PDB entry 7FMI | X-ray diffraction, 1.34 A resolution | chains A and B

# Chain A
Protein: Pre-mRNA-splicing factor 8
From: Saccharomyces cerevisiae S288C
UniProt: P33334 (PRP8_YEAST); residue numbers follow UniProt; this construct covers 1836-2090
Amino-acid sequence (258 residues; row label = number of the first residue in the row):
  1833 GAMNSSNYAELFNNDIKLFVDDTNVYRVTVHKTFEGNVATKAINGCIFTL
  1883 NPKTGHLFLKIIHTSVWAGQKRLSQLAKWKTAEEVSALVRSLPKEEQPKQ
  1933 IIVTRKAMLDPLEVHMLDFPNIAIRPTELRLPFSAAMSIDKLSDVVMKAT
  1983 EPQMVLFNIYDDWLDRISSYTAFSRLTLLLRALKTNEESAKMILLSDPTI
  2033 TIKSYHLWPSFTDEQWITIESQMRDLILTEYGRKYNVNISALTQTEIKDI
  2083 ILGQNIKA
Disordered / not traced: 2085-2090
Sequence notes: expression tag (1833-1835)
Curated features (UniProtKB/Swiss-Prot):
  - mutagenesis: Asp1853 (D1853A: Alters protein folding. Severely impaired growth. Strongly reduced growth at 35 degrees Celsius; when associated with A-1854; D1853N: Reduced growth at 30 degrees Celsius ...), Asp1854 (D1854A: Reduced growth at 30 degrees Celsius. Strongly reduced growth at 16 degrees Celsius. Strongly reduced growth at 35 degrees Celsius; when associated with A-1853 ...), Thr1855 (T1855A: Reduced growth at 30 degrees Celsius. Strongly reduced growth at 16 degrees Celsius), Thr1936 (T1936A: Reduced growth at 30 degrees Celsius. Strongly reduced growth at 16 degrees Celsius), Arg1937 (R1937K: Severely impaired growth. Reduced growth at 30 degrees Celsius. Strongly reduced growth at 16 degrees Celsius)
Residues lining bound ligands:
  - 6-(2-methoxyanilino)-6-oxohexanoic acid (WBQ), molecule 1: Tyr1840, Phe1844, Leu1961, Tyr2002, Phe2005, Ser2006, Thr2009, Leu2010, Arg2056, Ile2083
  - 6-(2-methoxyanilino)-6-oxohexanoic acid (WBQ), molecule 2: Lys2066, Tyr2067, Asn2068

# Chain B
Protein: A1 cistron-splicing factor AAR2
From: Saccharomyces cerevisiae S288C
UniProt: P32357 (AAR2_YEAST); aligned to UniProt positions 1-317 over residues 1-317
Amino-acid sequence (308 residues; numbered -3 to 317; 13 numbers in that range are skipped by the numbering (no residue carries them; nothing is unmodelled there); the number before each row is that of its first residue; numbers below 1 keep their minus sign (Gly-3 is residue -3)):
    -3 GAMAMNTVPFTSAPIEVTIGIDQYSFNVKENQPFHGIKDIPIGHVHVIHF
    47 QHADNSSMRYGYWFDCRMGNFYIQYDPKDGLYKMMEERDGAKFENIVHNF
    97 KERQMMVSYPKIDEDDTWYNLTEFVQMDKIRKIVRKDENQFSYVDSSMTT
   147 VQENEL
   166 SSSSSDPAHSLNYTVINFKSREAIRPGHEMEDFLDKSYYLNTVMLQGIFK
   216 NSSNYFGELQFAFLNAMFFGNYGSSLQWHAMIELICSSATVPKHMLDKLD
   266 EILYYQIKTLPEQYSDILLNERVWNICLYSSFQKNSLHNTEKIMENKYPE
   316 LL
Disordered / not traced: -3 to 0, 166-169
Sequence notes: expression tag (-3 to 0); conflict Ser166 (Leu153 in P32357), Ser167 (Lys154 in P32357), Ser170 (Asp in P32357)
Curated features (UniProtKB/Swiss-Prot):
  - region: Leu261 to Ile282 (Leucine-zipper)
  - modified residue: Ser253 (Phosphoserine), Thr274 (Phosphothreonine)
Residues lining bound ligands:
  - 6-(2-methoxyanilino)-6-oxohexanoic acid (WBQ), molecule 1: Ile17, Tyr20, Phe22, Val103, Ser104, Pro106
  - 6-(2-methoxyanilino)-6-oxohexanoic acid (WBQ), molecule 2: Gly235, Asn236, Tyr237, Asp281, Ile282

# How chain A and chain B interact
Residue-residue contacts (16; chain A residue first):
  Gln1907(A) - Met195(B)
  Gln1907(A) - Leu199(B)
  Leu1908(A) - Met195(B)  hydrophobic
  Trp1911(A) - Glu194(B)
  Trp1911(A) - Met195(B)  hydrophobic
  Trp1911(A) - Phe198(B)  hydrophobic
  Asp1942(A) - Lys184(B)  salt bridge
  Asp1942(A) - Phe198(B)
  Glu1945(A) - Lys184(B)  salt bridge
  Val1946(A) - Ile189(B)  hydrophobic
  Val1946(A) - Glu194(B)
  Val1946(A) - Phe198(B)  hydrophobic
  His1947(A) - Glu194(B)  salt bridge
  Leu1949(A) - Lys184(B)
  Leu1949(A) - Ser185(B)
  Asp1950(A) - Arg186(B)  salt bridge

# In short
Chain A and chain B form an interface of 9 and 8 residues respectively; the contacts include 4 salt bridges.
Among the polar pairs are Asp1942(A)-Lys184(B), Glu1945(A)-Lys184(B) and His1947(A)-Glu194(B). Ligands of
chain A: 6-(2-methoxyanilino)-6-oxohexanoic acid. Chain B binds 6-(2-methoxyanilino)-6-oxohexanoic acid.
Chain A is Pre-mRNA-splicing factor 8 and chain B is A1 cistron-splicing factor AAR2, both from Saccharomyces
cerevisiae S288C; the structure, PanDDA analysis group deposition -- Aar2/RNaseH in complex with fragment
P06C11 from the F2X-Universal Library, was determined by X-ray diffraction, deposited together with 5ST0,
5ST1, 5ST2, 5ST3, 5ST4, 5ST5 and 248 further entries.
